PDB entry 7KTR | electron microscopy, 2.93 A resolution | chains J and N of the 11 polymer chains in the assembly

# Chain J
Molecule: Transcriptional adapter 1
Organism: Homo sapiens
UniProtKB: Q96BN2 (TADA1_HUMAN); numbering as in UniProt (aligned over 1-335)
Chain sequence (335 residues; numbered 1 to 335; the number before each row is that of its first residue):
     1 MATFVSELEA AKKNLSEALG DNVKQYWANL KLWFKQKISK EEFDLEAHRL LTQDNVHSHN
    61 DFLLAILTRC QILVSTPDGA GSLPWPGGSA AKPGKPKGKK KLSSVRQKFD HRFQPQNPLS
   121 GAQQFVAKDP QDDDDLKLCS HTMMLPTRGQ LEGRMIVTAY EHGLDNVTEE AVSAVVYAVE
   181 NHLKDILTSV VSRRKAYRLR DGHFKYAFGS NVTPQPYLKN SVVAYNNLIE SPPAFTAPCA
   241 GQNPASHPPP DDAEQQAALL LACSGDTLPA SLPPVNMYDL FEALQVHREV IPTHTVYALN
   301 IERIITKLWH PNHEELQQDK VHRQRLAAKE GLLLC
Not modelled in the structure: 1-103, 234-247, 332-335

# Chain N
Molecule: Ataxin-7
Organism: Homo sapiens
UniProtKB: O15265 (ATX7_HUMAN); numbering as in UniProt (aligned over 1-892)
Chain sequence (892 residues; numbered 1 to 892; the number before each row is that of its first residue):
     1 MSERAADDVR GEPRRAAAAA GGAAAAAARQ QQQQQQQQQP PPPQPQRQQH PPPPPRRTRP
    61 EDGGPGAAST SAAAMATVGE RRPLPSPEVM LGQSWNLWVE ASKLPGKDGT ELDESFKEFG
   121 KNREVMGLCR EDMPIFGFCP AHDDFYLVVC NDCNQVVKPQ AFQSHYERRH SSSSKPPLAV
   181 PPTSVFSFFP SLSKSKGGSA SGSNRSSSGG VLSASSSSSK LLKSPKEKLQ LRGNTRPMHP
   241 IQQSRVPHGR IMTPSVKVEK IHPKMDGTLL KSAVGPTCPA TVSSLVKPGL NCPSIPKPTL
   301 PSPGQILNGK GLPAPPTLEK KPEDNSNNRK FLNKRLSERE FDPDIHCGVI DLDTKKPCTR
   361 SLTCKTHSLT QRRAVQGRRK RFDVLLAEHK NKTREKELIR HPDSQQPPQP LRDPHPAPPR
   421 TSQEPHQNPH GVIPSESKPF VASKPKPHTP SLPRPPGCPA QQGGSAPIDP PPVHESPHPP
   481 LPATEPASRL SSEEGEGDDK EESVEKLDCH YSGHHPQPAS FCTFGSRQIG RGYYVFDSRW
   541 NRLRCALNLM VEKHLNAQLW KKIPPVPSTT SPISTRIPHR TNSVPTSQCG VSYLAAATVS
   601 TSPVLLSSTC ISPNSKSVPA HGTTLNAQPA ASGAMDPVCS MQSRQVSSSS SSPSTPSGLS
   661 SVPSSPMSRK PQKLKSSKSL RPKESSGNST NCQNASSSTS GGSGKKRKNS SPLLVHSSSS
   721 SSSSSSSSHS MESFRKNCVA HSGPPYPSTV TSSHSIGLNC VTNKANAVNV RHDQSGRGPP
   781 TGSPAESIKR MSVMVNSSDS TLSLGPFIHQ SNELPVNSHG SFSHSHTPLD KLIGKKRKCS
   841 PSSSSINNSS SKPTKVAKVP AVNNVHMKHT GTIPGAQGLM NSSLLHQPKA RP
Not modelled in the structure: 1-506, 560-892
Swiss-Prot annotation at these positions:
  - site (Cleavage): D266, G267, D344, I345
  - cross-link: K257 (Glycyl lysine isopeptide (Lys-Gly) (interchain with G-Cter in SUMO))
  - mutagenesis: K257 (K257R: Almost completely abolishes sumoylation), D266 (D266N: Abolished cleavage by caspase-7 and attenuates formation of protein aggregates in SCA7 degeneration; when associated with N-344), D344 (D344N: Abolished cleavage by caspase-7 and attenuates formation of protein aggregates in SCA7 degeneration; when associated with N-266), K858 (K858R: No effect on sumoylation)

# How chain J and chain N interact
Residue-residue contacts (32):
  R112(J) - H515(N)
  F113(J) - H515(N)
  Q114(J) - H515(N)
  Q116(J) - P518(N)
  Q116(J) - F521(N)
  P118(J) - F521(N)
  P118(J) - T523(N)  hydrogen bond (backbone-side chain)
  L119(J) - S526(N)
  G121(J) - F521(N)
  G121(J) - T523(N)  hydrogen bond (backbone-side chain)
  A122(J) - S526(N)
  A122(J) - Y534(N)  hydrophobic
  Q123(J) - S526(N)
  Q123(J) - R527(N)
  Q123(J) - Q528(N)  hydrogen bond (backbone-backbone)
  Q124(J) - Q528(N)
  F125(J) - Q528(N)  hydrogen bond (backbone-backbone)
  F125(J) - I529(N)
  F125(J) - R544(N)
  P130(J) - C545(N)  hydrophobic
  P130(J) - L549(N)  hydrophobic
  Q131(J) - R542(N)
  D134(J) - R542(N)
  D135(J) - R542(N)
  L138(J) - S538(N)
  L138(J) - R539(N)
  H294(J) - F524(N)
  T295(J) - C522(N)
  T295(J) - T523(N)
  T295(J) - F524(N)
  L299(J) - F524(N)
  R303(J) - D537(N)  salt bridge
Interface residues without a listed pair, chain J (28 interface residues in all): N117, S120, K128, D132, L136, S140, H141, A298
Interface residues without a listed pair, chain N (20 interface residues in all): G525, N541

# In short
Chain J and chain N form an interface of 28 and 20 residues respectively; the contacts include 4 hydrogen
bonds and 1 salt bridge. Among the polar pairs are R303(J)-D537(N), P118(J)-T523(N) and G121(J)-T523(N). From
UniProt: 4 mutagenesis sites on chain N.
Here chain J is Transcriptional adapter 1 and chain N is Ataxin-7, both from Homo sapiens. Entry 7KTR (Cryo-EM
structure of the human SAGA coactivator complex (TRRAP, core)) was determined by electron microscopy (same
publication as 7KTS).
